1V3T - chains A and B; structure by X-ray diffraction, 2.30 A resolution.

# Chain A (and B)
Molecule: leukotriene b4 12-hydroxydehydrogenase/prostaglandin 15-keto reductase
Organism: Cavia porcellus
Notes: EC 1.3.1.48; chain B of this document is another copy of the same molecule, construct and numbering; everything in this record applies to it too
UniProtKB: Q9EQZ5 (Q9EQZ5_CAVPO); residues 1-329 here = UniProt positions 1-329
Sequence (333 residues; numbered -4 to 329; 1 number in that range is skipped by the numbering (no residue carries it; nothing is unmodelled there); the number before each row is that of its first residue; numbers below 1 keep their minus sign (Ser-4 is residue -4)):
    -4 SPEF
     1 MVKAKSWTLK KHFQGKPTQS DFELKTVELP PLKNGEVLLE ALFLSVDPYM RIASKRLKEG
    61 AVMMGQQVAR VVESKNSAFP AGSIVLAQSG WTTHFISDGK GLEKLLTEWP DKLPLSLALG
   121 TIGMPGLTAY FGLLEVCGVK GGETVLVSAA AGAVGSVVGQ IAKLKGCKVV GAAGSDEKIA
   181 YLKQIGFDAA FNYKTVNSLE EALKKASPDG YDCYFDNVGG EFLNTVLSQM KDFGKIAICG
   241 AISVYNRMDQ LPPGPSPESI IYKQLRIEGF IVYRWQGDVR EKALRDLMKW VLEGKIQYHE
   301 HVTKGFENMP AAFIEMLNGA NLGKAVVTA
Sequence notes: cloning artifact (-4 to -1)
Cystine bridges: Cys137-Cys213
Small-molecule neighbours: NADP (NAP; NADP nicotinamide-adenine-dinucleotide phosphate): Asp47, Pro48, Tyr49, Met124, Thr128, Ala149, Gly152, Ala153, Val154, Gly155, Ala173, Gly174, Lys178, Tyr193, Asn217, Val218, Cys239, Gly240, Ala241, Ile242, Ser243, Tyr245, Phe270, Ile271, Val272, Met316, Leu317, Gly319, Asn321, Gly323
UniProt features mapped onto this chain:
  - binding site (NADP(+)): Gly152 to Gly155, Lys178, Tyr193, Asn217, Cys239 to Tyr245, Phe270 to Val272, Asn321
  - modified residue: Thr18 (Phosphothreonine), Ser20 (Phosphoserine), Lys178 (N6-(2-hydroxyisobutyryl)lysine)

# Interface between chain A and chain B
Pairs across the interface (52; chain A residue first):
  Phe233(A) - Arg274(B)
  Ile238(A) - Ile261(B)
  Cys239(A) - Ile261(B)
  Gly240(A) - Ile261(B)
  Ala241(A) - Pro257(B)  hydrophobic
  Val244(A) - Pro257(B)  hydrophobic
  Leu251(A) - Pro253(B)
  Leu251(A) - Gly254(B)
  Pro252(A) - Pro253(B)
  Pro252(A) - Gly254(B)  hydrogen bond (backbone-backbone)
  Pro253(A) - Leu251(B)
  Pro253(A) - Pro252(B)
  Gly254(A) - Leu251(B)
  Gly254(A) - Pro252(B)  hydrogen bond (backbone-backbone)
  Gly254(A) - Pro253(B)
  Gly254(A) - Gly254(B)
  Pro255(A) - Leu251(B)
  Pro255(A) - Pro255(B)
  Ser256(A) - Leu251(B)
  Pro257(A) - Ala241(B)  hydrophobic
  Pro257(A) - Val244(B)  hydrophobic
  Glu258(A) - Met248(B)
  Ile260(A) - Gly269(B)
  Ile261(A) - Ile238(B)  hydrophobic
  Ile261(A) - Cys239(B)
  Ile261(A) - Gly240(B)
  Ile261(A) - Phe270(B)
  Ile261(A) - Ile271(B)
  Tyr262(A) - Ile271(B)
  Gln264(A) - Gly269(B)
  Gln264(A) - Phe270(B)
  Gln264(A) - Ile271(B)  hydrogen bond (side chain-backbone)
  Gln264(A) - Arg274(B)  hydrogen bond
  Leu265(A) - Ile267(B)
  Leu265(A) - Glu268(B)
  Leu265(A) - Gly269(B)  hydrogen bond (backbone-backbone)
  Arg266(A) - Ile267(B)
  Arg266(A) - Glu268(B)
  Ile267(A) - Leu265(B)
  Ile267(A) - Arg266(B)
  Ile267(A) - Ile267(B)  hydrogen bond (backbone-backbone)
  Glu268(A) - Leu265(B)
  Glu268(A) - Arg266(B)
  Gly269(A) - Ile260(B)
  Gly269(A) - Gln264(B)
  Gly269(A) - Leu265(B)  hydrogen bond (backbone-backbone)
  Phe270(A) - Ile261(B)
  Phe270(A) - Gln264(B)
  Ile271(A) - Ile261(B)
  Ile271(A) - Gln264(B)  hydrogen bond (backbone-side chain)
  Arg274(A) - Phe233(B)
  Arg274(A) - Gln264(B)  hydrogen bond
Other interface residues (no listed pair), chain A (28 interface residues in all): Ile52, Met248
Other interface residues (no listed pair), chain B (30 interface residues in all): Tyr49, Ile52, Arg56, Ser256, Glu258, Tyr262

# Summary
28 residues of chain A and 30 residues of chain B are in contact, with 9 hydrogen bonds. Polar contacts
include Gln264(A)-Ile271(B), Gln264(A)-Arg274(B) and Pro252(A)-Gly254(B). Bound to chain A: NADP. Curated
annotation (UniProt) lists 18 NADP+-binding residues on chain A.
Both chains are leukotriene b4 12-hydroxydehydrogenase/prostaglandin 15-keto reductase (Cavia porcellus).
Entry 1V3T (Crystal structure of leukotriene B4 12-hydroxydehydrogenase/15-oxo-prostaglandin 13-reductase) was
determined by X-ray diffraction, deposited together with 1V3U and 1V3V.
